PDB entry 8VN9 | X-ray diffraction, 1.69 A resolution | chains C and A of the 4 polymer chains in the assembly

Chain C:
Molecule: 21-nt DNA strand
Sequence (21 nucleotides; each row starts with the number of its first residue):
   401 TTGACTCTCT TAAGAGAGTC A
Bound ions: Mg2+: DA413, DG414 (shared with 1 residue of chain B); Na+: DA413, DG414 (shared with 1 residue of chain B)

Chain A:
Protein: Intron-encoded endonuclease I-PpoI
Organism: Physarum polycephalum
Notes: EC 3.1.-.-
Reference sequence: Q94702 (PPO1_PHYPO); residues 2-163 here = UniProt positions 2-163
Sequence (162 residues; each row starts with the number of its first residue):
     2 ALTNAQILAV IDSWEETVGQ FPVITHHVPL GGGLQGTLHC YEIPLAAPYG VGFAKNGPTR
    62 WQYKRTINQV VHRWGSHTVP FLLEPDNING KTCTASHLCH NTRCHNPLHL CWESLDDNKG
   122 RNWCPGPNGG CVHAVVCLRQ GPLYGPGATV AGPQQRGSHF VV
Bound ions: Zn2+ site 1: Cys41, Cys100, Cys105, His110; Mg2+: Asn119 (shared with 2 residues of chain D); Na+: Asn119 (shared with 2 residues of chain D); Zn2+ site 2: Cys125, Cys132, His134, Cys138
What the authors report for this chain:
  - catalytic residues: His98
  - mutagenesis - H78A/H98A, H98A: decreased catalytic activity
  - mutagenesis - H78A: unchanged catalytic activity

Chain C / chain A interface:
Pairs across the interface (19):
  DT401(C) with Thr67(A), phosphate contact
  DT402(C) with Arg66(A), salt bridge to the phosphate; Thr67(A), base contact; Val72(A), base contact
  DG403(C) with Val52(A), phosphate contact; Gly53(A), hydrogen bond to the phosphate; Lys65(A), hydrogen bond to the base
  DA404(C) with Ala48(A), phosphate contact; Pro49(A), phosphate contact; Ala55(A), base contact; Lys65(A), base contact
  DC405(C) with Ala48(A), phosphate contact; Lys56(A), base contact
  DT406(C) with Lys56(A), base contact; Asn57(A), base contact
  DC407(C) with Asn57(A), hydrogen bond to the base
  DT411(C) with Leu116(A), base contact; Lys120(A), hydrogen bond to the base
  DA412(C) with Asp117(A), sugar contact
Interface residues without a listed pair, chain C (12 interface residues in all): DT408, DT410, DA413
Interface residues without a listed pair, chain A (17 interface residues in all): Tyr50, Phe54, Arg74

Summary:
12 residues of chain C face 17 of chain A across their interface; the contacts include 4 hydrogen bonds and 1
salt bridge. Polar pairs include DG403(C)-Lys65(A), DC407(C)-Asn57(A) and DT411(C)-Lys120(A). DA413(C) and
DG414(C) coordinate Mg2+. From the paper: the catalytic residue His98(A); H78A/H98A and H98A of chain A reduce
catalytic activity.
Here chain C is a 21-nt DNA strand and chain A is Intron-encoded endonuclease I-PpoI (Physarum polycephalum).
Entry 8VN9 (Homing endonuclease I-PpoI-DNA complex:reaction at pH8.0 (Tris) with 500 uM Mg2+ for 80s) was
determined by X-ray diffraction together with 8VMO, 8VMP, 8VMQ, 8VMR, 8VMS, 8VMT and 35 further entries from
the same study.
